PDB entry 6GNG | X-ray diffraction, 2.95 A resolution | chain A

# Chain A
Name: Granule-bound starch synthase
Organism: Cyanophora paradoxa
Reference sequence: A8V967 (A8V967_CYAPA); residue numbers follow UniProt; this construct covers 1-592
Sequence (612 residues; row label = number of the first residue in the row; numbers below 1 keep their minus sign (Met-19 is residue -19)):
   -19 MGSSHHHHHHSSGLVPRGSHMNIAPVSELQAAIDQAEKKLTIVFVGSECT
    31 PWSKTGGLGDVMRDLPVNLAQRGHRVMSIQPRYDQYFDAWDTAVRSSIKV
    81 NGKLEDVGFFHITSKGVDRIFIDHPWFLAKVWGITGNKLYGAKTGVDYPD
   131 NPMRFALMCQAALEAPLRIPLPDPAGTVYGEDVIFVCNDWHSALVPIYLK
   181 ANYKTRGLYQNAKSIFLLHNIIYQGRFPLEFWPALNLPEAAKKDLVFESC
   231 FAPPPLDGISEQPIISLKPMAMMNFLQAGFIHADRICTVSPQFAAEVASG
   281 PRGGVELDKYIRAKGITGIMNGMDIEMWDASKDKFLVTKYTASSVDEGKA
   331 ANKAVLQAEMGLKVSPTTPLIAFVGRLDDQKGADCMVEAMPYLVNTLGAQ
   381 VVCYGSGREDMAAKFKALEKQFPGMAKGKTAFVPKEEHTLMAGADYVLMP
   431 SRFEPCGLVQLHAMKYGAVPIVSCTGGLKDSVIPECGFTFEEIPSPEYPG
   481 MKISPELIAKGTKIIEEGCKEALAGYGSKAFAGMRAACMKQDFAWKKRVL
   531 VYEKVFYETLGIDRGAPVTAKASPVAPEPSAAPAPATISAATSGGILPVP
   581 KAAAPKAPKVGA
Not modelled in the structure: -19 to 17, 543-592
Sequence notes: initiating methionine (-19); expression tag (-18 to 0)
Ligand contacts: ADP (adenosine-5'-diphosphate): Lys34, Thr35, Gly36, Gly37, Asp40, Val354, Gly355, Arg356, Gln360, Lys361, Gly385, Ser386, Phe412, Glu417, Glu434, Gly437, Leu438, Val439, His442
What the authors report for this chain:
  - catalytic residues: His199 (proposed by the authors, not directly observed)

# Summary
Chain A binds ADP. The paper reports the catalytic residue His199.
Chain A is Granule-bound starch synthase (Cyanophora paradoxa); the structure, Granule Bound Starch Synthase I
from Cyanophora paradoxa bound to acarbose and ADP, was determined by X-ray diffraction (same publication as
6GNE and 6GNF).
